PDB entry 2AH2 | X-ray diffraction, 1.60 A resolution | chain A

# Chain A
Molecule: trans-sialidase
Organism: Trypanosoma cruzi
Notes: EC 3.2.1.18
UniProt: Q26966 (Q26966_TRYCR); residues 1-634 here correspond to UniProt positions 2-635 (UniProt number = residue number + 1)
Sequence (648 residues; row label = number of the first residue in the row; numbers below 1 keep their minus sign (Met-13 is residue -13)):
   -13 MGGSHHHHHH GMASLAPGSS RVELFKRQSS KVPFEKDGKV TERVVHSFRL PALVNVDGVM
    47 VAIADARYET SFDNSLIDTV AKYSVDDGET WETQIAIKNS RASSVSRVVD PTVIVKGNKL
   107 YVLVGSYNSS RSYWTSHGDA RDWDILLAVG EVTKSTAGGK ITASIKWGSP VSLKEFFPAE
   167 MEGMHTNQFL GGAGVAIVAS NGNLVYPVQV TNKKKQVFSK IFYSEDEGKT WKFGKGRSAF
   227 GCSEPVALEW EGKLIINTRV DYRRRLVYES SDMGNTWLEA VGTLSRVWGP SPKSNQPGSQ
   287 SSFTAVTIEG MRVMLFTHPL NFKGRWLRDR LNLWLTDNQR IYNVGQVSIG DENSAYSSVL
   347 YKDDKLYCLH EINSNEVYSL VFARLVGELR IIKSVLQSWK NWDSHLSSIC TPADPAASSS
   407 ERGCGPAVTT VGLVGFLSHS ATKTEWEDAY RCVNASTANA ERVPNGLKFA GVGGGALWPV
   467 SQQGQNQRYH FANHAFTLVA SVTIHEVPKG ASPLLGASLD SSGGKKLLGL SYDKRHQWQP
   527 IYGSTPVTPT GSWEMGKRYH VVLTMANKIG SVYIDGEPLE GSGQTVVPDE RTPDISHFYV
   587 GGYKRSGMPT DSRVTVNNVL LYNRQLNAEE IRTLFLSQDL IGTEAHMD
Not modelled in the structure: -13 to 0, 400-408, 634
Sequence notes: cloning artifact (-13 to -10, -3 to 0); expression tag (-9 to -4); engineered mutation Phe58 (Asn59 in Q26966), Lys495 (Ser496 in Q26966), Gly496 (Val497 in Q26966), Lys520 (Glu521 in Q26966), Gly593 (Asp594 in Q26966), Asp597 (Ile598 in Q26966), Arg599 (His600 in Q26966)
Cystine bridges: Cys396-Cys410
Glycans and other covalent adducts: 3-fluorosialic acid (FSI) linked to Tyr342
Small-molecule neighbours: 3-fluorosialic acid (FSI; 5-acetamido-3,5-dideoxy-3-fluoro-D-erythro-alpha-L-manno-non-2-ulopyranosonic acid): Arg35, Leu36, Arg53, Asp59, Val95, Asp96, Tyr119, Trp120, Leu176, Gln195, Ser229, Glu230, Arg245, Trp312, Arg314

# In short
Covalently linked 3-fluorosialic acid: at Tyr342.
Chain A is trans-sialidase (Trypanosoma cruzi); the structure, Trypanosoma cruzi trans-sialidase in complex
with 2,3-difluorosialic acid (covalent intermediate), was determined by X-ray diffraction, deposited together
with 1S0I and 1S0J.
